5ZPU - chains A and B of the 3 polymer chains in the assembly; structure by X-ray diffraction, 2.60 A resolution.

# Chain A
Molecule: GTP-binding nuclear protein Ran
Organism: Homo sapiens
UniProt: P62826 (RAN_HUMAN); residues 1-216 here = UniProt positions 1-216
Chain sequence (216 residues; each row starts with the number of its first residue):
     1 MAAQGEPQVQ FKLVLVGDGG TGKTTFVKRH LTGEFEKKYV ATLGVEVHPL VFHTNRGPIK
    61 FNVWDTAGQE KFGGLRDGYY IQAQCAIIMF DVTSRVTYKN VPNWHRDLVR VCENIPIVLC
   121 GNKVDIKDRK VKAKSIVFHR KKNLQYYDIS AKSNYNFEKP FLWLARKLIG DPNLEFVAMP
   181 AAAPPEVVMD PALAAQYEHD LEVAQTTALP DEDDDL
Not modelled in the structure: 1-7, 187-192
Differences from the reference sequence: engineered mutation Ala-182 (Leu in P62826)
Metal / ion sites: Mg2+: Thr-24, Thr-42 (together with GTP)
Ligand contacts: GTP (guanosine-5'-triphosphate): Asp-18, Gly-19, Gly-20, Thr-21, Gly-22, Lys-23, Thr-24, Thr-25, Phe-35, Glu-36, Lys-37, Lys-38, Tyr-39, Val-40, Ala-41, Thr-42, Thr-66, Ala-67, Gly-68, Gln-69, Asn-122, Lys-123, Asp-125, Ile-126, Ser-150, Ala-151, Lys-152

# Chain B
Molecule: Ran-specific GTPase-activating protein 1
Organism: Saccharomyces cerevisiae (strain ATCC 204508 / S288c)
UniProt: P41920 (YRB1_YEAST); residues 62-201 here = UniProt positions 62-201
Chain sequence (140 residues; each row starts with the number of its first residue):
    62 DIHFEPVVHL EKVDVKTMEE DEEVLYKVRA KLFRFDADAK EWKERGTGDC KFLKNKKTNK
   122 VRILMRRDKT LKICANHIIA PEYTLKPNVG SDRSWVYACT ADIAEGEAEA FTFAIRFGSK
   182 ENADKFKEEF EKAQEINKKA
Not modelled in the structure: 62-80, 201

# Chain A / chain B interface
Residue-residue contacts - 79 pairs, chain A then chain B:
  Arg-29(A) / Glu-105(B)  salt bridge
  His-30(A) / Arg-128(B)
  Thr-32(A) / Arg-95(B)
  Thr-32(A) / Glu-105(B)
  Thr-32(A) / Arg-106(B)
  Thr-32(A) / Arg-128(B)  hydrogen bond (backbone-side chain)
  Gly-33(A) / Glu-105(B)
  Gly-33(A) / Arg-106(B)
  Gly-33(A) / Arg-128(B)
  Glu-34(A) / Lys-104(B)  salt bridge
  Glu-34(A) / Glu-105(B)  hydrogen bond (backbone-backbone)
  Leu-50(A) / Lys-133(B)
  Val-51(A) / Lys-133(B)  hydrogen bond (backbone-side chain)
  Phe-52(A) / Thr-131(B)
  Phe-52(A) / Lys-133(B)
  Phe-157(A) / Asp-129(B)
  Phe-157(A) / Thr-131(B)
  Glu-158(A) / Lys-130(B)
  Phe-176(A) / Lys-130(B)
  Val-177(A) / Leu-132(B)
  Ala-178(A) / Arg-127(B)
  Ala-178(A) / Leu-132(B)
  Met-179(A) / Arg-127(B)  hydrogen bond (backbone-side chain)
  Ala-181(A) / Arg-123(B)  hydrogen bond (backbone-side chain)
  Ala-181(A) / Leu-125(B)  hydrophobic
  Ala-181(A) / Ile-134(B)  hydrophobic
  Ala-181(A) / Asn-137(B)
  Ala-182(A) / Arg-123(B)  hydrogen bond (backbone-side chain)
  Ala-182(A) / Asn-137(B)
  Ala-182(A) / Ile-164(B)
  Ala-183(A) / Arg-123(B)
  Ala-183(A) / Ile-164(B)
  Pro-184(A) / Arg-123(B)
  Pro-184(A) / Asn-137(B)
  Pro-184(A) / His-138(B)
  Pro-184(A) / Ile-139(B)
  Pro-184(A) / Ile-164(B)  hydrophobic
  Pro-185(A) / Ile-139(B)
  Pro-185(A) / Ala-162(B)  hydrophobic
  Pro-185(A) / Ile-164(B)
  Glu-186(A) / Lys-121(B)  salt bridge
  Tyr-197(A) / Ala-171(B)
  Asp-200(A) / Ala-98(B)
  Val-203(A) / Phe-96(B)  hydrophobic
  Ala-204(A) / Phe-96(B)  hydrophobic
  Ala-204(A) / Trp-103(B)  hydrogen bond (backbone-side chain)
  Ala-204(A) / Asn-149(B)  hydrogen bond (backbone-side chain)
  Ala-204(A) / Thr-173(B)
  Gln-205(A) / Lys-147(B)
  Gln-205(A) / Pro-148(B)
  Gln-205(A) / Asn-149(B)  hydrogen bond (backbone-side chain)
  Gln-205(A) / Val-150(B)  hydrogen bond (backbone-backbone)
  Thr-206(A) / Val-150(B)
  Thr-207(A) / Trp-103(B)  hydrogen bond (backbone-side chain)
  Thr-207(A) / Asn-149(B)  hydrogen bond (backbone-side chain)
  Ala-208(A) / Trp-103(B)
  Ala-208(A) / Asn-149(B)
  Leu-209(A) / Trp-103(B)  hydrophobic
  Leu-209(A) / Asn-149(B)  hydrogen bond (backbone-side chain)
  Leu-209(A) / Ser-155(B)
  Leu-209(A) / Ala-175(B)  hydrophobic
  Leu-209(A) / Arg-177(B)
  Pro-210(A) / Trp-103(B)
  Pro-210(A) / Arg-177(B)  hydrogen bond (backbone-side chain)
  Asp-211(A) / Arg-177(B)  hydrogen bond (backbone-side chain)
  Glu-212(A) / Gly-151(B)
  Glu-212(A) / Ser-152(B)  hydrogen bond
  Glu-212(A) / Arg-154(B)  salt bridge
  Glu-212(A) / Arg-177(B)  salt bridge
  Asp-214(A) / Lys-92(B)  salt bridge
  Asp-214(A) / Arg-154(B)  hydrogen bond (backbone-side chain)
  Asp-215(A) / Arg-154(B)
  Asp-215(A) / Gly-179(B)
  Leu-216(A) / Arg-90(B)
  Leu-216(A) / Lys-92(B)  hydrogen bond (backbone-side chain)
  Leu-216(A) / Thr-108(B)
  Leu-216(A) / Arg-177(B)  hydrogen bond (backbone-side chain)
  Leu-216(A) / Phe-178(B)
  Leu-216(A) / Gly-179(B)
Also at the interface, not in a pair above, chain A (39 interface residues in all): Leu-31, Phe-35, Leu-201, Asp-213
Also at the interface, not in a pair above, chain B (47 interface residues in all): Ala-91, Phe-94, Lys-101, Val-157, Tyr-158, Ala-159, Glu-166

# In short
Chain A and chain B form an interface of 39 and 47 residues respectively, with 19 hydrogen bonds and 6 salt
bridges. Among the polar pairs are Arg-29(A)/Glu-105(B), Glu-34(A)/Lys-104(B) and Glu-186(A)/Lys-121(B). Bound
to chain A: GTP. Thr-24(A) and Thr-42(A) form the Mg2+ site.
Here chain A is GTP-binding nuclear protein Ran (Homo sapiens) and chain B is Ran-specific GTPase-activating
protein 1 (Saccharomyces cerevisiae (strain ATCC 204508 / S288c)). Entry 5ZPU (LFS829 in complex with
CRM1-Ran-RanBP1) was determined by X-ray diffraction.
